Entry 4GY0 (X-ray diffraction, 1.85 A resolution); this record covers chains A and B.

# Chain A (and B)
Molecule: arylesterase variant of phosphotriesterase
Source organism: Synthetic construct
Notes: EC 3.1.8.1; chain B of this document is another copy of the same molecule, construct and numbering; everything in this record applies to it too
Sequence (333 residues; numbered 33 to 365; the number before each row is that of its first residue):
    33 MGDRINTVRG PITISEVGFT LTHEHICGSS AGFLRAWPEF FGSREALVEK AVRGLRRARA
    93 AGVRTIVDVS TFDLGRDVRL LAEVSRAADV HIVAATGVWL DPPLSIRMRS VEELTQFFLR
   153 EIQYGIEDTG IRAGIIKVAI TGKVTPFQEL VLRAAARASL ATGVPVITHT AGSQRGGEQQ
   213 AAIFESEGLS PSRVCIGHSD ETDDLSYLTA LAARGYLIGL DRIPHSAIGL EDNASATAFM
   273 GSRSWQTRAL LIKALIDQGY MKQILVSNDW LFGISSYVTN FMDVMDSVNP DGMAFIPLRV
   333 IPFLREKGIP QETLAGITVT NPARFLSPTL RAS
Unresolved in the structure: 33-35, 363-365 (chain B: 33-35, 362-365)
Ion coordination: Zn2+ site 1: His55, His230, Asp301; Zn2+ site 2: His57, Asp301
What the authors report for this chain:
  - mutagenesis - R254H (4104-fold): decreased catalytic activity on arylesterase
  - mutagenesis - R254H: decreased catalytic activity (PTE activity)
  - mutagenesis - E233D: decreased catalytic activity

# How chain A and chain B interact
Pairs across the interface (70; chain A residue first):
  Ser61(A) with Ser137(B)
  Ser62(A) with Pro135(B); Leu136(B); Ser137(B), hydrogen bond
  Ala63(A) with Ala63(B); Phe104(B)
  Gly64(A) with Phe104(B)
  Phe65(A) with Phe104(B); Ser137(B); Ile138(B), hydrophobic
  Arg67(A) with Arg67(B); Glu159(B)
  Ala68(A) with Phe104(B), hydrophobic; Phe149(B); Arg152(B)
  Trp69(A) with Arg141(B); Glu145(B); Phe149(B), hydrophobic
  Pro70(A) with Arg152(B)
  Glu71(A) with Arg152(B), salt bridge
  Phe72(A) with Arg141(B)
  Phe104(A) with Ala63(B); Gly64(B); Phe65(B); Ala68(B), hydrophobic
  Trp131(A) with Leu136(B), hydrophobic
  Asp133(A) with Pro135(B); Leu136(B), hydrogen bond (side chain-backbone); Arg139(B), salt bridge
  Pro135(A) with Ser62(B); Asp133(B)
  Leu136(A) with Ser62(B); Trp131(B), hydrophobic; Asp133(B), hydrogen bond (backbone-side chain); Ser308(B)
  Ser137(A) with Ser61(B); Ser62(B), hydrogen bond; Phe65(B); Ser307(B), hydrogen bond; Ser308(B), hydrogen bond
  Ile138(A) with Phe65(B), hydrophobic
  Arg139(A) with Asp133(B), salt bridge
  Met140(A) with Ser308(B); Tyr309(B); Val310(B)
  Arg141(A) with Trp69(B); Phe72(B); Ser307(B), hydrogen bond (side chain-backbone); Tyr309(B), hydrogen bond (side chain-backbone); Val310(B); Thr311(B), hydrogen bond
  Glu145(A) with Trp69(B); Thr311(B), hydrogen bond
  Phe149(A) with Ala68(B); Trp69(B), hydrophobic
  Arg152(A) with Ala68(B); Pro70(B); Glu71(B), salt bridge
  Glu159(A) with Arg67(B)
  Ser307(A) with Ser137(B), hydrogen bond; Arg141(B), hydrogen bond (backbone-side chain)
  Ser308(A) with Leu136(B); Ser137(B); Met140(B)
  Tyr309(A) with Met140(B); Arg141(B), hydrogen bond (backbone-side chain)
  Val310(A) with Met140(B); Arg141(B)
  Thr311(A) with Arg141(B), hydrogen bond; Glu145(B), hydrogen bond
Other interface residues (no listed pair), chain A (32 interface residues in all): Gln148, Glu153
Other interface residues (no listed pair), chain B (31 interface residues in all): Glu153

# Overview
The interface between chain A and chain B involves 32 residues on one side and 31 on the other; the contacts
include 15 hydrogen bonds and 4 salt bridges. Polar pairs include Glu71(A)-Arg152(B), Asp133(A)-Arg139(B) and
Ser62(A)-Ser137(B). From the paper: R254H of chain A reduces catalytic activity on arylesterase; R254H of
chain A reduces catalytic activity (PTE activity).
Both chains are arylesterase variant of phosphotriesterase (Synthetic construct). Entry 4GY0 (Round 18
Arylesterase Variant of Phosphotriesterase) was determined by X-ray diffraction, deposited together with 4GY1
and 4E3T.
